4RR0 - chains B and C of the 3 polymer chains in the assembly; structure by X-ray diffraction, 3.05 A resolution.

== Chain B (and C) ==
Molecule: Protease degS
From: Escherichia coli
Notes: fragment: protease and pdz domains; chain C of this document is another copy of the same molecule, construct and numbering; everything in this record applies to it too
Reference sequence: H9UXC8 (H9UXC8_ECOLX); residues 43-355 here = UniProt positions 43-355
Chain sequence (314 residues; numbered 42 to 355; the number before each row is that of its first residue):
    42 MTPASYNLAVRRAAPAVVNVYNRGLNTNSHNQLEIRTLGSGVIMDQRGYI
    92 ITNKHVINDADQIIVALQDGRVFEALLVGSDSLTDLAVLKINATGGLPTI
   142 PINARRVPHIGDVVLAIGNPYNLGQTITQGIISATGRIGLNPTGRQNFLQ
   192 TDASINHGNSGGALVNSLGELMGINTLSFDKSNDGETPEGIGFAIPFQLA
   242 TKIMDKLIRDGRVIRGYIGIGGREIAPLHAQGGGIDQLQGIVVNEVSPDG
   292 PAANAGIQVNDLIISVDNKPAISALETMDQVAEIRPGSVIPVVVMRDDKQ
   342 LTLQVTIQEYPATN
Not modelled in the structure: 64-74, 219-227, 265-279, 297-298, 336-342, 354-355 (chain C: 70-71, 220-226, 261-280, 334-345, 354-355)
Sequence notes: expression tag (42)
Reported in the primary citation:
  - mutagenesis - H198P (6-fold), H198P/P229A, P229A: increased catalytic activity
  - mutagenesis - P161A, Y162A, L164A, T167V, T169A, Q191A, N197A, I232A, F234A: abolished catalytic activity on YYF
  - mutagenesis - R178A, F220A: abolished catalytic activity
  - mutagenesis - R178A/H198P, H198P/F220A, E230A: decreased catalytic activity
  - mutagenesis - P161A, Y162A, L164A, T167V, T169A, R178A, Q191A, N197A, F220A, I232A, F234A: unchanged binding to OMP peptide
  - mutagenesis - I179A, Q187A, D221A: decreased catalytic activity on YYF
  - mutagenesis - H198P/E230A: unchanged catalytic activity

== Interface between chain B and chain C ==
Contacting residue pairs - 41 pairs, chain B then chain C:
  Met42(B) with Arg147(C); Leu209(C), hydrophobic
  Thr43(B) with Leu209(C)
  Pro44(B) with Arg147(C); Asn207(C); Ser208(C); Leu209(C)
  Ala45(B) with Asp153(C); Val154(C), hydrogen bond (backbone-backbone); Ser208(C), hydrogen bond (backbone-side chain)
  Ser46(B) with Gly152(C); Asp153(C), hydrogen bond; Val154(C)
  Tyr47(B) with Gly152(C), hydrogen bond (backbone-backbone); Val154(C), hydrophobic
  Asn48(B) with His150(C); Ile151(C), hydrogen bond (side chain-backbone); Gly152(C); Asp153(C)
  Val51(B) with Ile151(C); Gly152(C)
  Tyr162(B) with Glu227(C); Pro229(C); Ile232(C), hydrophobic
  Thr167(B) with Ser174(C); Gln191(C), hydrogen bond
  Ile168(B) with Ile151(C), hydrophobic; Ile172(C), hydrophobic; Ser174(C), hydrogen bond (backbone-side chain)
  Thr169(B) with Ile172(C); Asp193(C)
  Gln170(B) with Gln170(C), hydrogen bond; Ile172(C); Asp193(C), hydrogen bond (backbone-side chain)
  Ser195(B) with Glu230(C); Gly231(C)
  Asn197(B) with Thr228(C); Pro229(C); Glu230(C), hydrogen bond (side chain-backbone); Ile232(C)
  Gly231(B) with Glu230(C), hydrogen bond (backbone-side chain)
Also at the interface, not in a pair above, chain B (22 interface residues in all): Leu156, Leu164, Gln166, Asp193, Ile196, Glu230
Also at the interface, not in a pair above, chain C (22 interface residues in all): Tyr47, Leu49

== Summary ==
The chain B/chain C interface involves 22 residues from each chain; the contacts include 11 hydrogen bonds.
Polar pairs include Ala45(B)-Ser208(C), Ser46(B)-Asp153(C) and Asn48(B)-Ile151(C). From the paper: P161A,
Y162A and L164A of chain B, among others, abolish catalytic activity on YYF; H198P, H198P/P229A and P229A of
chain B increase catalytic activity; 21 substitutions were tested in all.
Both chains are Protease degS (Escherichia coli). Entry 4RR0 (re-refined 1vcw, CRYSTAL STRUCTURE OF DEGS AFTER
BACKSOAKING THE ACTIVATING PEPTIDE) was determined by X-ray diffraction, deposited together with 4RQY, 4RQZ
and 4RR1.
